1ID3 - chains E and F of the 10 polymer chains in the assembly; structure by X-ray diffraction, 3.10 A resolution.

[Chain E]
Protein: Histone H3
Organism: Saccharomyces cerevisiae
UniProtKB: P61830 (H3_YEAST); numbering as in UniProt (aligned over 1-135)
Chain sequence (135 residues; row label = number of the first residue in the row):
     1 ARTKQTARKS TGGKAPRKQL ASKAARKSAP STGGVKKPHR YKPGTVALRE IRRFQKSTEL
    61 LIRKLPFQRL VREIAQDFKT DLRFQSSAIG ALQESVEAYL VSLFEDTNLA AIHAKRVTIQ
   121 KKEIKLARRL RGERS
Unresolved in the structure: 1-37, 135
Sequence notes: conflict Glu-123 (Asp in P61830)
Curated features (UniProtKB/Swiss-Prot):
  - modified residue: Lys-37 (N6,N6,N6-trimethyllysine)

[Chain F]
Protein: Histone H4
Organism: Saccharomyces cerevisiae
UniProtKB: P02309 (H4_YEAST); residue numbers follow UniProt; this construct covers 1-102
Chain sequence (102 residues; row label = number of the first residue in the row):
     1 SGRGKGGKGL GKGGAKRHRK ILRDNIQGIT KPAIRRLARR GGVKRISGLI YEEVRAVLKS
    61 FLESVIRDSV TYTEHAKRKT VTSLDVVYAL KRQGRTLYGF GG
Unresolved in the structure: 1-17

[Chain E / chain F interface]
Residue-residue contacts - 99 pairs, chain E then chain F:
  Gly-44(E) with Lys-44(F)
  Ala-47(E) with Arg-39(F), hydrogen bond (backbone-side chain); Lys-44(F)
  Leu-48(E) with Lys-44(F)
  Glu-50(E) with Arg-35(F); Arg-39(F), salt bridge
  Ile-51(E) with Arg-39(F); Gly-42(F); Val-43(F); Lys-44(F)
  Phe-54(E) with Arg-36(F); Arg-39(F); Arg-40(F), hydrogen bond (backbone-side chain)
  Gln-55(E) with Arg-39(F); Arg-40(F), hydrogen bond (side chain-backbone); Gly-42(F)
  Ser-57(E) with Arg-40(F), hydrogen bond (backbone-side chain)
  Thr-58(E) with Arg-40(F)
  Glu-59(E) with Arg-40(F), salt bridge
  Leu-61(E) with Ala-33(F); Arg-36(F), hydrogen bond (backbone-side chain); Leu-37(F), hydrophobic; Arg-40(F)
  Arg-63(E) with Gly-28(F), hydrogen bond (side chain-backbone); Thr-30(F)
  Pro-66(E) with Gly-28(F)
  Phe-67(E) with Leu-62(F), hydrophobic
  Arg-69(E) with Asn-25(F)
  Leu-70(E) with Ile-26(F), hydrophobic; Ile-29(F), hydrophobic
  Val-71(E) with Ile-66(F), hydrophobic
  Glu-73(E) with Asp-24(F); Asn-25(F), hydrogen bond (side chain-backbone); Lys-59(F), salt bridge
  Ile-74(E) with Lys-59(F); Glu-63(F); Ile-66(F), hydrophobic
  Ala-75(E) with Ile-66(F), hydrophobic
  Phe-78(E) with Glu-63(F); Ile-66(F), hydrophobic; Arg-67(F)
  Lys-79(E) with Glu-74(F); Lys-79(F)
  Thr-80(E) with Lys-79(F)
  Asp-81(E) with Lys-79(F)
  Leu-82(E) with Val-70(F), hydrophobic; Lys-79(F)
  Arg-83(E) with Lys-79(F), hydrogen bond (backbone-backbone); Thr-80(F); Val-81(F), hydrogen bond (backbone-backbone)
  Phe-84(E) with Val-81(F), hydrophobic
  Gln-85(E) with Val-81(F), hydrogen bond (backbone-backbone); Thr-82(F); Ser-83(F), hydrogen bond (side chain-backbone)
  Ser-87(E) with Ser-83(F), hydrogen bond; Phe-100(F)
  Ala-88(E) with Val-81(F); Thr-82(F); Ser-83(F), hydrogen bond (backbone-side chain); Val-86(F)
  Gly-90(E) with Phe-100(F)
  Ala-91(E) with Val-86(F), hydrophobic; Leu-97(F); Phe-100(F)
  Leu-92(E) with Val-65(F), hydrophobic; Ile-66(F), hydrophobic; Val-86(F), hydrophobic
  Glu-94(E) with Phe-100(F)
  Ser-95(E) with Phe-61(F); Leu-90(F)
  Val-96(E) with Leu-58(F), hydrophobic; Phe-61(F), hydrophobic; Leu-62(F), hydrophobic
  Tyr-99(E) with Val-57(F), hydrophobic; Phe-61(F), hydrophobic; Arg-95(F)
  Leu-100(E) with Leu-37(F), hydrophobic
  Val-101(E) with Arg-40(F); Gly-41(F)
  Phe-104(E) with Leu-37(F), hydrophobic; Ala-38(F); Val-54(F), hydrophobic
  Glu-105(E) with Gly-41(F)
  Asn-108(E) with Gly-42(F), hydrogen bond (side chain-backbone); Val-43(F)
  Val-117(E) with Arg-45(F)
  Thr-118(E) with Arg-45(F); Ser-47(F)
  Ile-119(E) with Val-43(F), hydrophobic; Arg-45(F), hydrogen bond (backbone-backbone); Ile-46(F), hydrophobic; Ser-47(F), hydrogen bond (backbone-backbone); Ile-50(F)
  Gln-120(E) with Ile-50(F)
  Lys-121(E) with Leu-49(F); Ile-50(F); Glu-53(F), salt bridge
  Lys-125(E) with Glu-53(F), salt bridge
  Arg-128(E) with Val-57(F)
Interface residues without a listed pair, chain E (54 interface residues in all): Ile-62, Glu-97, Ser-102, Leu-103, Ile-124
Interface residues without a listed pair, chain F (46 interface residues in all): Ile-34

[In short]
The interface between chain E and chain F involves 54 residues on one side and 46 on the other, with 16
hydrogen bonds and 5 salt bridges. Among the polar pairs are Glu-50(E)/Arg-39(F), Glu-59(E)/Arg-40(F) and
Glu-73(E)/Lys-59(F).
Chain E is Histone H3 and chain F is Histone H4, both from Saccharomyces cerevisiae; the structure, Crystal
structure of the yeast nucleosome core particle reveals fundamental differences in inter-nucleosome
interactions, was determined by X-ray diffraction.
